8IGN - chains B and A; structure by X-ray diffraction, 2.02 A resolution.

# Chain B (and A)
Molecule: 3C-like proteinase nsp5
Source organism: Severe acute respiratory syndrome coronavirus 2
Notes: EC 3.4.22.69; chain A of this document is another copy of the same molecule, construct and numbering; everything in this record applies to it too
UniProtKB: P0DTC1 (R1A_SARS2); residues 1-306 here correspond to UniProt positions 3264-3569 (UniProt number = residue number + 3263)
Amino-acid sequence (306 residues; each row starts with the number of its first residue):
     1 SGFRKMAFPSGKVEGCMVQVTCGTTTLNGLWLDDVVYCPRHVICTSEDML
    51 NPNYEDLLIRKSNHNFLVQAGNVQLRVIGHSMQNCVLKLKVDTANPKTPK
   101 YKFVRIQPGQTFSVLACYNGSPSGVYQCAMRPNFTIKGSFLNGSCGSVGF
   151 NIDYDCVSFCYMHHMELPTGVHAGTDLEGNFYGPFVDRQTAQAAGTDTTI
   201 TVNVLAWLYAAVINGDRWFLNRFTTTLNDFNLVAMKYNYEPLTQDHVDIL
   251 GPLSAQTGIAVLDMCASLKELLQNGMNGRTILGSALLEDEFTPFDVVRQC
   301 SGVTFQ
Unresolved in the structure: 302-306
Covalently attached groups: compound 7ON linked to C145
Ligand contacts: 7ON ((3S,3AS,6AR)-2-[(2S)-2-cyclohexyl-2-[2,2,2-tris(fluoranyl)ethanoylamino]ethanoyl]-N-[(2S,3R)-4-(cyclopentylamino)-3-oxidanyl-4-oxidanylidene-1-[(3S)-2-oxidanylidenepyrrolidin-3-yl]butan-2-yl]-3,3A,4,5,6,6A-hexahydro-1H-cyclopenta[c]pyrrole-3-carboxamide): T25, T26, L27, H41, M49, F140, L141, N142, G143, S144, H163, H164, M165, E166, L167, P168, H172, D187, R188, Q189, T190, A191, Q192
From the paper describing this entry:
  - binding site for 7ON: S1, L27, H41, M49, F140, G143, S144, C145, H163, M165, E166, L167, Q192
  - catalytic residues: G143, S144, C145
  - mutagenesis - P132H: unchanged catalytic activity
  - mutagenesis - P132H (Kd 8.4 nM): unchanged binding to 7ON
  - mutagenesis - P132H (Kd 4.9 nM): unchanged binding to PF-07321332
  - mutagenesis - L50F/E166V, F140L, E166A/L167F, P168DEL: decreased binding to 7ON
  - mutagenesis - L50F/E166V (150-fold), E166A/L167F (16.4-fold): decreased binding to PF-07321332

# How chain B and chain A interact
Pairs across the interface (67; chain B residue first):
  S1(B) with G138(A); S139(A); F140(A), hydrogen bond (side chain-backbone); L141(A); E166(A), hydrogen bond; H172(A), hydrogen bond (backbone-side chain)
  G2(B) with G138(A); S139(A), hydrogen bond (backbone-side chain)
  R4(B) with Q127(A), hydrogen bond (side chain-backbone); K137(A), hydrogen bond (side chain-backbone); E290(A), salt bridge
  K5(B) with Y126(A)
  M6(B) with G124(A); V125(A); Y126(A), hydrophobic
  A7(B) with G124(A); V125(A), hydrogen bond (backbone-backbone)
  F8(B) with V125(A)
  P9(B) with S10(A); E14(A); P122(A); S123(A); G124(A)
  S10(B) with P9(A); S10(A), hydrogen bond (backbone-side chain); E14(A), hydrogen bond (backbone-side chain)
  G11(B) with G11(A); E14(A), hydrogen bond (backbone-side chain)
  E14(B) with P9(A); S10(A), hydrogen bond (side chain-backbone); G11(A), hydrogen bond (side chain-backbone)
  P122(B) with P9(A)
  S123(B) with P9(A)
  G124(B) with M6(A); A7(A); P9(A)
  V125(B) with M6(A); A7(A), hydrogen bond (backbone-backbone); F8(A); V125(A), hydrophobic
  Y126(B) with K5(A); M6(A), hydrophobic
  Q127(B) with R4(A), hydrogen bond (backbone-side chain)
  K137(B) with R4(A), hydrogen bond (backbone-side chain)
  G138(B) with S1(A); G2(A)
  S139(B) with S1(A); G2(A), hydrogen bond (side chain-backbone); Q299(A), hydrogen bond
  F140(B) with S1(A), hydrogen bond (backbone-side chain)
  L141(B) with S1(A); Q299(A); C300(A); S301(A)
  E166(B) with S1(A), hydrogen bond
  H172(B) with S1(A), hydrogen bond (side chain-backbone)
  T280(B) with L286(A)
  G283(B) with L286(A)
  A285(B) with A285(A), hydrophobic; L286(A), hydrophobic
  L286(B) with T280(A); G283(A); A285(A), hydrophobic
  E290(B) with R4(A), salt bridge
  Q299(B) with S139(A), hydrogen bond; L141(A)
  S301(B) with L141(A)
Interface residues without a listed pair, chain B (37 interface residues in all): F3, K12, L115, C128, R298, C300
Interface residues without a listed pair, chain A (37 interface residues in all): F3, K12, L115, C128, R298

# Summary
Chain B and chain A each contribute 37 residues to their interface, with 21 hydrogen bonds and 2 salt bridges.
Among the polar pairs are R4(B)-E290(A), S1(B)-F140(A) and S1(B)-E166(A). The paper reports catalytic residues
G143(B), S144(B) and C145(B); L50F/E166V, F140L and E166A/L167F of chain B, among others, reduce binding to
7ON; 5 substitutions were tested in all.
Both chains are 3C-like proteinase nsp5 (Severe acute respiratory syndrome coronavirus 2). Entry 8IGN (Crystal
structure of SARS-CoV-2 main protease in complex with RAY1216) was determined by X-ray diffraction together
with 8IGO from the same study.
